Entry 7YTH (X-ray diffraction, 1.93 A resolution); this record covers chains B and D of the 4 polymer chains in the assembly.

Chain B (and D):
Name: Ketosteroid isomerase-related protein
Organism: Nostoc flagelliforme CCNUN1
Notes: chain D of this document is another copy of the same molecule, construct and numbering; everything in this record applies to it too
Reference sequence: A0A2K8SJT8 (A0A2K8SJT8_9NOSO); residue numbers follow UniProt; this construct covers 1-320
Chain sequence (326 residues; each row starts with the number of its first residue):
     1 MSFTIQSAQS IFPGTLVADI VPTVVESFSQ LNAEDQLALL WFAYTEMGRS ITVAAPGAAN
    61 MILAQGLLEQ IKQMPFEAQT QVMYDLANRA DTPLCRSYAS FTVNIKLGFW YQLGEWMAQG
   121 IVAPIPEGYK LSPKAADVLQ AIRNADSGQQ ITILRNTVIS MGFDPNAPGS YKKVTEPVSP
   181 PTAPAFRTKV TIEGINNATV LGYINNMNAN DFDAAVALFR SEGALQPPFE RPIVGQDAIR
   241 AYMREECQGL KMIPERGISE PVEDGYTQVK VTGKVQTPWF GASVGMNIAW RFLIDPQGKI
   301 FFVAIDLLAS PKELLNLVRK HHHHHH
Unresolved in the structure: 1, 53-56, 321-326 (chain D: 1, 48, 53-57, 319-326)
Differences from the reference sequence: expression tag (321-326)

Chain B / chain D interface:
Contacting residue pairs (42; chain B residue first):
  Ile-62(B) / Gln-65(D)
  Ile-62(B) / Gly-66(D)
  Ile-62(B) / Glu-69(D)
  Leu-63(B) / Gly-66(D)
  Leu-63(B) / Glu-69(D)
  Leu-63(B) / Gln-70(D)
  Leu-63(B) / Gln-73(D)
  Gln-65(B) / Ile-62(D)
  Gly-66(B) / Ile-62(D)
  Gly-66(B) / Leu-63(D)
  Gly-66(B) / Gly-66(D)
  Leu-67(B) / Leu-67(D)  hydrophobic
  Leu-67(B) / Gln-70(D)
  Glu-69(B) / Ile-62(D)
  Glu-69(B) / Leu-63(D)
  Gln-70(B) / Leu-63(D)
  Gln-70(B) / Leu-67(D)
  Gln-70(B) / Pro-93(D)  hydrogen bond (side chain-backbone)
  Gln-70(B) / Leu-94(D)
  Gln-70(B) / Ser-97(D)  hydrogen bond
  Gln-73(B) / Leu-63(D)
  Gln-73(B) / Ser-97(D)  hydrogen bond
  Gln-73(B) / Ser-100(D)  hydrogen bond
  Gln-73(B) / Tyr-171(D)
  Gln-73(B) / Lys-172(D)  hydrogen bond (side chain-backbone)
  Met-74(B) / Pro-93(D)  hydrophobic
  Met-74(B) / Tyr-171(D)
  Pro-75(B) / Gly-169(D)
  Pro-75(B) / Ser-170(D)
  Pro-75(B) / Tyr-171(D)
  Pro-93(B) / Gln-70(D)  hydrogen bond (backbone-side chain)
  Pro-93(B) / Met-74(D)  hydrophobic
  Leu-94(B) / Gln-70(D)
  Ser-97(B) / Gln-70(D)  hydrogen bond
  Ser-97(B) / Gln-73(D)  hydrogen bond
  Ser-100(B) / Gln-73(D)  hydrogen bond
  Gly-169(B) / Pro-75(D)
  Ser-170(B) / Pro-75(D)
  Tyr-171(B) / Gln-73(D)
  Tyr-171(B) / Met-74(D)
  Tyr-171(B) / Pro-75(D)
  Lys-172(B) / Gln-73(D)  hydrogen bond (backbone-backbone)
Also at the interface, not in a pair above, chain B (19 interface residues in all): Val-174
Also at the interface, not in a pair above, chain D (20 interface residues in all): Glu-77, Val-174

In short:
19 residues of chain B and 20 residues of chain D are in contact, with 10 hydrogen bonds. Among the polar
pairs are Gln-70(B)/Pro-93(D), Gln-70(B)/Ser-97(D) and Gln-73(B)/Ser-97(D).
Chain B and chain D are both Ketosteroid isomerase-related protein (Nostoc flagelliforme CCNUN1); the
structure, Structure of OCPx1 from Nostoc flagelliforme CCNUN1, was determined by X-ray diffraction (same
publication as 7YTF).
